8APJ - chains c and d of the 42 polymer chains in the assembly; structure by electron microscopy, 3.80 A resolution.

== Chain c ==
Molecule: subunit-8
Source organism: Trypanosoma brucei brucei
UniProt: Q585K5 (Q585K5_TRYB2); residue numbers follow UniProt; this construct covers 1-114
Amino-acid sequence (114 residues; row label = number of the first residue in the row):
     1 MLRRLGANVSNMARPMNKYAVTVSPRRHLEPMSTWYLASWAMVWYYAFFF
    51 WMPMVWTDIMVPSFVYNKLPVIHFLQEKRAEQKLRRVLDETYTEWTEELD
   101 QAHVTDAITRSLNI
Not modelled in the structure: 1-28

== Chain d ==
Molecule: subunit-d
Source organism: Trypanosoma brucei brucei
UniProt: Q57ZW9 (Q57ZW9_TRYB2); residues 1-370 here = UniProt positions 1-370
Amino-acid sequence (370 residues; row label = number of the first residue in the row):
     1 MRRVSSPNITIQSVRWISGVSPLLYFPPTTTSTTNREDQINKNTNIAIQM
    51 IKRYKGEVPPHYTRKSSATIEQVEKEIDALLGGAEKLRKTSTDDQPMDKL
   101 TLMERCLRHALWSYHKEEGRYDFDQIGRWVVYTPEDEVKLAQLKREVEAK
   151 EKLAALRKRREEEGLPGGPVPRINWPQEYSSFIDREPVVAKRIRYDTLAS
   201 TTLERDEKQIESTLQQYRRASQDKRLDDLVDLLERFKPVLAREAIMQRLT
   251 IKHLEGQLGVWRYMDWCPEVRDRAELEVDITGWQWWSPLEERRLLPVRLR
   301 SVNEVREIMSKTQAKKSAEAAERNPIVTQTSTGDNARDRLLKEVLALQAR
   351 INQRDEVEPSQTEQKKKAHH
Not modelled in the structure: 1-16, 326-331, 355-370

== Interface between chain c and chain d ==
Pairs across the interface (72):
  Trp56(c) - Trp283(d)  hydrophobic
  Val61(c) - Val278(d)  hydrophobic
  Val61(c) - Trp283(d)  hydrophobic
  Phe64(c) - Trp283(d)
  Phe64(c) - Trp285(d)  hydrophobic
  Val65(c) - Ala274(d)  hydrophobic
  Val65(c) - Val278(d)  hydrophobic
  Tyr66(c) - Val260(d)
  Asn67(c) - Trp285(d)
  Lys68(c) - Ala274(d)
  Lys68(c) - Glu277(d)  salt bridge
  Lys68(c) - Val278(d)
  Lys68(c) - Gly282(d)  hydrogen bond (side chain-backbone)
  Lys68(c) - Trp283(d)
  Lys68(c) - Gln284(d)  hydrogen bond (side chain-backbone)
  Leu69(c) - Val260(d)  hydrophobic
  Leu69(c) - Met264(d)  hydrophobic
  Leu69(c) - Val270(d)
  Val71(c) - Trp285(d)
  Ile72(c) - Val270(d)  hydrophobic
  Ile72(c) - Arg273(d)
  Ile72(c) - Ala274(d)
  His73(c) - Met246(d)
  His73(c) - Tyr263(d)  hydrogen bond
  His73(c) - Val270(d)
  Leu75(c) - Glu290(d)
  Leu75(c) - Glu291(d)
  Leu75(c) - Leu294(d)
  Gln76(c) - Glu269(d)
  Gln76(c) - Val270(d)
  Lys78(c) - Leu294(d)
  Lys78(c) - Leu295(d)
  Lys78(c) - Val297(d)  hydrogen bond (side chain-backbone)
  Gln82(c) - Val297(d)
  Leu84(c) - Lys99(d)
  Leu84(c) - Leu102(d)
  Arg85(c) - Arg298(d)
  Arg85(c) - Arg300(d)
  Val87(c) - Leu232(d)  hydrophobic
  Val87(c) - Arg235(d)
  Leu88(c) - Met97(d)  hydrophobic
  Leu88(c) - Leu102(d)  hydrophobic
  Leu88(c) - Cys106(d)  hydrophobic
  Leu88(c) - Val305(d)  hydrophobic
  Asp89(c) - Arg300(d)  salt bridge
  Asp89(c) - Ile308(d)
  Thr91(c) - His109(d)
  Thr91(c) - Met309(d)
  Tyr92(c) - His109(d)
  Tyr92(c) - Thr312(d)
  Tyr92(c) - Lys316(d)
  Thr93(c) - His109(d)
  Thr93(c) - Lys116(d)  hydrogen bond
  Thr93(c) - Val130(d)
  Thr93(c) - Asp136(d)
  Thr93(c) - Gln313(d)
  Glu94(c) - Glu117(d)
  Glu94(c) - Lys316(d)  salt bridge
  Trp95(c) - Lys116(d)
  Trp95(c) - Asp136(d)  hydrogen bond
  Trp95(c) - Lys139(d)
  Glu98(c) - Lys55(d)
  Val104(c) - Ala47(d)  hydrophobic
  Val104(c) - Met50(d)  hydrophobic
  Thr105(c) - Arg205(d)  hydrogen bond
  Ala107(c) - Met50(d)  hydrophobic
  Ile108(c) - Asn43(d)
  Ile108(c) - Ile46(d)  hydrophobic
  Ile108(c) - Arg205(d)
  Leu112(c) - Gln39(d)
  Ile114(c) - Arg194(d)
  Ile114(c) - Thr197(d)
Also at the interface, not in a pair above, chain c (41 interface residues in all): Met60, Phe74, Glu77, Glu81, Lys83, Thr96, Leu99, Gln101, His103
Also at the interface, not in a pair above, chain d (61 interface residues in all): Ile51, Tyr54, Ile126, Leu143, Leu198, Thr201, Leu203, Arg225, Phe236, Val239, Glu275, Ser287, Leu299

== In short ==
The interface between chain c and chain d involves 41 residues on one side and 61 on the other, with 7
hydrogen bonds and 3 salt bridges. Polar pairs include Lys68(c)-Glu277(d), Asp89(c)-Arg300(d) and
Glu94(c)-Lys316(d).
Here chain c is subunit-8 and chain d is subunit-d, both from Trypanosoma brucei brucei. Entry 8APJ
(rotational state 2d of Trypanosoma brucei mitochondrial ATP synthase) was determined by electron microscopy,
deposited together with 8AP6, 8AP7, 8AP8, 8AP9, 8APA, 8APB and 7 further entries.
